6CRB - chains A and P of the 4 polymer chains in the assembly; structure by X-ray diffraction, 2.15 A resolution.

# Chain A
Protein: DNA polymerase beta
From: Homo sapiens
Notes: EC 2.7.7.7, 4.2.99.-
UniProtKB: P06746 (DPOLB_HUMAN); residues 1-335 here = UniProt positions 1-335
Sequence (335 residues; numbered 1 to 335; the number before each row is that of its first residue):
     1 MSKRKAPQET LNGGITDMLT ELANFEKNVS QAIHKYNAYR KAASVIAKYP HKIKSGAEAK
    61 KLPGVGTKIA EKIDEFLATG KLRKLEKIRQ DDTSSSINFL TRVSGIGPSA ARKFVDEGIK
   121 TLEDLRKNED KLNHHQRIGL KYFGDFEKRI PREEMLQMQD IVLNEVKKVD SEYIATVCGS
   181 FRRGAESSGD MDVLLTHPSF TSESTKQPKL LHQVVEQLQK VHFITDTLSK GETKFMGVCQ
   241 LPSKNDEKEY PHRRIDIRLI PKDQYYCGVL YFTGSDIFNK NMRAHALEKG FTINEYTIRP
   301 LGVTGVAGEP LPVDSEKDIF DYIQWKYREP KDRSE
Unresolved in the structure: 1-6, 205-206
Metal / ion sites: Na+ site 1: Lys60, Leu62, Val65 (shared with 1 residue of chain D); Na+ site 2: Thr101, Val103, Ile106 (shared with DG9(P) of chain P); Mg2+: Asp190, Asp192 (together with VA6); Na+ site 3: Asp190, Asp192, Asp256 (together with VA6)
Residues lining bound ligands: VA6 (9-{2-deoxy-5-O-[(S)-{[(S)-[difluoro(phosphono)methyl](hydroxy)phosphoryl]oxy}(hydroxy)phosphoryl]-alpha-D-erythro-pentofuranosyl}-9H-purin-6-amine): Arg149, Gly179, Ser180, Arg183, Ser187, Ser188, Gly189, Asp190, Asp192, Tyr271, Phe272, Thr273, Gly274, Ser275, Asp276, Asn279, Arg283
UniProt features mapped onto this chain:
  - region: Arg183 to Asp192 (DNA-binding)
  - active site: Lys72 (Nucleophile)
  - binding site (K(+)): Lys60, Leu62, Val65, Thr101, Val103, Ile106
  - binding site (Na(+)): Lys60, Leu62, Val65, Thr101, Val103, Ile106
  - binding site (dATP): Arg149, Ser180, Arg183, Gly189, Asp190
  - binding site (dCTP): Arg149, Ser180, Arg183, Gly189, Asp190
  - binding site (dGTP): Arg149, Ser180, Arg183, Gly189, Asp190, Asp192
  - binding site (dTTP): Arg149, Ser180, Arg183, Gly189, Asp190
  - binding site (Mg(2+)): Asp190, Asp192, Asp256
  - modified residue: Lys72 (N6-acetyllysine), Arg83 (Omega-N-methylarginine), Arg152 (Omega-N-methylarginine)
  - cross-link (Glycyl lysine isopeptide (Lys-Gly)): Lys41 (interchain with G-Cter in ubiquitin), Lys61 (interchain with G-Cter in ubiquitin), Lys81 (interchain with G-Cter in ubiquitin)
  - natural variant: Leu22 (L22P: Found in a gastric cancer sample; uncertain significance), Tyr39 (Y39C: Found in a gastric cancer sample; uncertain significance), Gly118 (G118V: Decreased DNA-directed DNA polymerase activity), Arg137 (R137Q: Decreased function in base-excision repair), Arg149 (R149I: Decreased DNA-directed DNA polymerase activity), Asp160 (D160N: Found in a gastric cancer sample; uncertain significance), Cys239 (C239R: Found in a gastric cancer sample; uncertain significance), Lys289 (K289M: Found in a colon cancer sample; uncertain significance), Asn294 (N294D: Found in a gastric cancer sample; uncertain significance), Glu295 (E295K: Found in a gastric cancer sample; uncertain significance)
  - mutagenesis: Phe25 (F25W: No effect on 5'-dRP lyase activity. Decreased ssDNA binding), His34 (H34G: Decreased 5'-dRP lyase activity. Decreased ssDNA binding), Lys35 (K35A: Decreased 5'-dRP lyase activity. Decreased ssDNA binding. Loss of 5'-dRP lyase activity; when associated with A-68 and A-72. Decreased ssDNA binding; when associated with A-68 and A-72 ...), Tyr39 (Y39F: No effect on 5'-dRP lyase activity; Y39Q: Abolishes DNA polymerase and 5'-dRP lyase activity), Lys41 (K41R: Abolishes ubiquitination; when associated with R-61 and R-81), Lys60 (K60A: Decreased 5'-dRP lyase activity. Decreased ssDNA binding), Lys61 (K61R: Abolishes ubiquitination; when associated with R-41 and R-81), Lys68 (K68A: No effect on 5'-dRP lyase activity. Decreased ssDNA binding. Loss of 5'-dRP lyase activity; when associated with A-35 and A-72. Decreased ssDNA binding; when associated with A-35 and A-72 ...), Glu71 (E71Q: No effect on 5'-dRP lyase activity. No effect on structure shown by circular dichroism. No effect on ssDNA binding), Lys72 (K72A: Severely reduced 5'-dRP lyase activity. Does not affect ssDNA binding. Loss of 5'-dRP lyase activity; when associated with A-35 and A-68. Decreased ssDNA binding ...), Glu75 (E75A: Slightly decreased 5'-dRP lyase activity. Decreased ssDNA binding. No effect on structure shown by circular dichroism), Lys81 (K81R: Abolishes ubiquitination; when associated with R-41 and R-61), 5 further mutagenesis entries in UniProt
From the paper describing this entry:
  - binding site for VA6: Arg183, Gly189
  - conformationally variable residues (loop rearrangement): Arg149, Ser180, Arg182, Arg183, Arg283, Glu316

# Chain P
Molecule: Primer Strand
Sequence (10 nucleotides; row label = number of the first residue in the row):
     1 GCTGATGCGC
Metal / ion sites: Na+: DG9 (shared with Thr101(A), Val103(A), Ile106(A) of chain A)

# Interface between chain A and chain P
Contacting residue pairs (14; chain A residue first):
  Val103(A) - DG9(P)  phosphate contact
  Ser104(A) - DG9(P)  phosphate contact
  Gly105(A) - DC8(P)  sugar contact
  Gly105(A) - DG9(P)  hydrogen bond to the phosphate
  Ile106(A) - DG9(P)  phosphate contact
  Gly107(A) - DC8(P)  hydrogen bond to the phosphate
  Pro108(A) - DC8(P)  phosphate contact
  Ser109(A) - DG7(P)  phosphate contact
  Ser109(A) - DC8(P)  hydrogen bond to the phosphate
  Ala110(A) - DC8(P)  hydrogen bond to the phosphate
  Lys234(A) - DG9(P)  base contact
  Arg254(A) - DC10(P)  salt bridge to the phosphate
  Asp256(A) - DC10(P)  sugar contact
  Tyr271(A) - DC10(P)  base contact
Interface residues without a listed pair, chain A (15 interface residues in all): His135, Asp190, Met236

# Summary
15 residues of chain A face 4 of chain P across their interface; the contacts include 4 hydrogen bonds and 1
salt bridge. Polar contacts include Gly105(A)-DG9(P), Gly107(A)-DC8(P) and Ser109(A)-DC8(P). Bound to chain A:
compound VA6. From the paper: a binding site for VA6 at Arg183(A) and Gly189(A); conformational variability at
Arg149(A), Ser180(A) and Arg182(A) among others.
Here chain A is DNA polymerase beta (Homo sapiens) and chain P is Primer Strand. Entry 6CRB (Ternary complex
crystal structure of DNA polymerase Beta with a dideoxy terminated primer with CF2, beta ...) was determined
by X-ray diffraction (same publication as 6BEL, 6BEM, 6CR3, 6CR4, 6CR5, 6CR6 and 20 further entries).
